Entry 1RYP (X-ray diffraction, 1.90 A resolution); this record covers chains I and J of the 28 polymer chains in the assembly.

Chain I:
Molecule: 20S proteasome
From: Saccharomyces cerevisiae
Notes: EC 3.4.99.46; engineered mutation(s): CHAINS H, V, T1A, CHAIN L, Z, K33R
UniProt: P25043 (PSB7_YEAST); residues 1-222 here correspond to UniProt positions 30-251 (UniProt number = residue number + 29)
Sequence (222 residues; row label = number of the first residue in the row):
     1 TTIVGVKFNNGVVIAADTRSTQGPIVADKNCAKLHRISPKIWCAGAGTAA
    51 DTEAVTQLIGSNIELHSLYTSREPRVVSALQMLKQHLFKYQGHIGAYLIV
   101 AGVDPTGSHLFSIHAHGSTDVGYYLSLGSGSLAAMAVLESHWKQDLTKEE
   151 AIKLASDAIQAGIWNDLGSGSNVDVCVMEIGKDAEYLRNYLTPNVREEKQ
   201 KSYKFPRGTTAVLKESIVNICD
Swiss-Prot annotation at these positions:
  - active site: Thr1 (Nucleophile)
Ion coordination: Mg2+: Ile163, Asp166, Ser169 (shared with 1 residue of chain 1)

Chain J:
Molecule: 20S proteasome
From: Saccharomyces cerevisiae
Notes: EC 3.4.99.46; engineered mutation(s): CHAINS H, V, T1A, CHAIN L, Z, K33R
UniProt: P25451 (PSB3_YEAST); the author numbering skips numbers that UniProt does not, so the offset changes along the chain: -8 to -1 = UniProt 2-9; 1-196 = UniProt 10-205
Sequence (204 residues; numbered -8 to 196; 1 number in that range is skipped by the numbering (no residue carries it; nothing is unmodelled there); the number before each row is that of its first residue; numbers below 1 keep their minus sign (Ser-8 is residue -8)):
    -8 SDPSSING
     1 GIVVAMTGKDCVAIACDLRLGSQSLGVSNKFEKIFHYGHVFLGITGLATD
    51 VTTLNEMFRYKTNLYKLKEERAIEPETFTQLVSSSLYERRFGPYFVGPVV
   101 AGINSKSGKPFIAGFDLIGCIDEAKDFIVSGTASDQLFGMCESLYEPNLE
   151 PEDLFETISQALLNAADRDALSGWGAVVYIIKKDEVVKRYLKMRQD
Swiss-Prot annotation at these positions:
  - modified residue: Ser22 (Phosphoserine)
  - cross-link: Lys61 (Glycyl lysine isopeptide (Lys-Gly) (interchain with G-Cter in ubiquitin))
Ion coordination: Mg2+ site 1: Gly131, Ser134; Mg2+ site 2: Ala166, Asp169, Ser172; Mg2+ site 3: Asp196 (shared with 3 residues of chain Z)

How chain I and chain J interact:
Contacting residue pairs (63; chain I residue first):
  Ile25(I) - Asp135(J)
  Ile25(I) - Phe138(J)  hydrophobic
  Val26(I) - Phe138(J)
  Ala27(I) - Asp122(J)
  Ala27(I) - Phe138(J)
  Asp28(I) - Asp122(J)
  Lys29(I) - Glu142(J)  salt bridge
  Thr48(I) - Ile118(J)
  Ala49(I) - Cys120(J)  hydrophobic
  Ala50(I) - Tyr87(J)
  Ala50(I) - Ile118(J)  hydrophobic
  Ala50(I) - Cys120(J)
  Asp51(I) - Tyr87(J)  hydrogen bond
  Asp51(I) - Arg90(J)  salt bridge
  Ala54(I) - Tyr87(J)
  Tyr90(I) - Phe91(J)  hydrophobic
  His93(I) - Arg90(J)  hydrogen bond (backbone-side chain)
  His93(I) - Phe91(J)
  Arg196(I) - Glu142(J)  salt bridge
  Lys199(I) - Glu142(J)  hydrogen bond (side chain-backbone)
  Lys199(I) - Ser143(J)
  Lys199(I) - Tyr145(J)  hydrogen bond (side chain-backbone)
  Ser202(I) - Glu146(J)  hydrogen bond
  Tyr203(I) - Ser143(J)
  Tyr203(I) - Leu144(J)  hydrophobic
  Lys204(I) - Glu146(J)
  Lys204(I) - Asp153(J)
  Phe205(I) - Leu144(J)  hydrophobic
  Phe205(I) - Gln160(J)
  Arg207(I) - Glu152(J)
  Arg207(I) - Asp153(J)  salt bridge
  Arg207(I) - Glu156(J)
  Gly208(I) - Glu156(J)  hydrogen bond (backbone-side chain)
  Thr209(I) - Glu156(J)
  Thr209(I) - Gln160(J)
  Thr210(I) - Glu156(J)  hydrogen bond
  Thr210(I) - Ser159(J)
  Thr210(I) - Gln160(J)  hydrogen bond
  Thr210(I) - Leu191(J)
  Ala211(I) - Leu191(J)
  Ala211(I) - Lys192(J)  hydrogen bond (backbone-backbone)
  Val212(I) - Phe155(J)  hydrophobic
  Val212(I) - Arg189(J)
  Val212(I) - Tyr190(J)
  Leu213(I) - Tyr190(J)  hydrogen bond (backbone-backbone)
  Leu213(I) - Leu191(J)
  Leu213(I) - Lys192(J)
  Lys214(I) - Arg189(J)
  Lys214(I) - Tyr190(J)  hydrogen bond (backbone-backbone)
  Glu215(I) - Lys188(J)
  Glu215(I) - Arg189(J)  salt bridge
  Ser216(I) - Val187(J)
  Ser216(I) - Lys188(J)  hydrogen bond (backbone-backbone)
  Ile217(I) - Val186(J)
  Val218(I) - His36(J)
  Val218(I) - Val186(J)  hydrogen bond (backbone-backbone)
  Val218(I) - Lys188(J)
  Asn219(I) - His36(J)
  Ile220(I) - Gly38(J)
  Ile220(I) - His39(J)
  Ile220(I) - Phe41(J)  hydrophobic
  Ile220(I) - Val186(J)  hydrophobic
  Asp222(I) - Lys66(J)  salt bridge
Other interface residues (no listed pair), chain I (36 interface residues in all): Gln22, Ile94, Pro206
Other interface residues (no listed pair), chain J (37 interface residues in all): Asp116, Leu149, Glu150, Thr157, Leu163, Tyr179

Overview:
36 residues of chain I face 37 of chain J across their interface; the contacts include 13 hydrogen bonds and 6
salt bridges. Among the polar pairs are Lys29(I)-Glu142(J), Asp51(I)-Arg90(J) and Arg196(I)-Glu142(J). Curated
annotation (UniProt) lists active-site residue Thr1(I) on chain I.
Here chain I is 20S proteasome and chain J is 20S proteasome, both from Saccharomyces cerevisiae. Entry 1RYP
(Crystal structure of the 20S proteasome from yeast at 2.4 angstroms resolution) was determined by X-ray
diffraction.
